PDB entry 1Q9M | X-ray diffraction, 2.30 A resolution | chains A and B of the 4 polymer chains in the assembly

# Chain A (and B)
Protein: cAMP-specific phosphodiesterase PDE4D2
From: Homo sapiens
Notes: EC 3.1.4.17; chain B of this document is another copy of the same molecule, construct and numbering; everything in this record applies to it too
Reference sequence: Q08499 (PDE4D_HUMAN); numbering as in UniProt (aligned over 79-438)
Sequence (360 residues; row label = number of the first residue in the row):
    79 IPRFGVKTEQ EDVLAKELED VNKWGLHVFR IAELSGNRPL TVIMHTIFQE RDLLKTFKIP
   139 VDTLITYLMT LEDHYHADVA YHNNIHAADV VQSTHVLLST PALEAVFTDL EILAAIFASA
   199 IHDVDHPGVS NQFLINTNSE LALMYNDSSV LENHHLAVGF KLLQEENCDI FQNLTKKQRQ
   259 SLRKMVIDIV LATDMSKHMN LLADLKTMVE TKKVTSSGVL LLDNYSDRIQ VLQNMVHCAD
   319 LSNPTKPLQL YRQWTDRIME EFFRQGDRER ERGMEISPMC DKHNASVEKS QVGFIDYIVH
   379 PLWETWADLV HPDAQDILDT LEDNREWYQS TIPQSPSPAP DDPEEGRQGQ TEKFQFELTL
Unresolved in the structure: 413-438 (chain B: 79-85, 413-438)
Metal / ion sites: Zn2+ site 1: His-164, His-200, Asp-201, Asp-318; Zn2+ site 2 near Asp-201 (its only coordinating residue here)
Residues lining bound ligands: rolipram (ROL): Tyr-159, His-160, Met-273, Leu-319, Asn-321, Pro-322, Tyr-329, Trp-332, Thr-333, Ile-336, Met-337, Phe-340, Met-357, Ser-368, Gln-369, Phe-372
Reported in the primary citation:
  - binding site for rolipram: Tyr-159, His-160, Met-273, Leu-319, Asn-321, Tyr-329, Thr-333, Ile-336, Met-337, Phe-340, Met-357, Ser-368, Gln-369, Phe-372
  - Zn2+ coordination: His-164, His-200, Asp-201, Asp-318
  - conformationally variable residues (loop rearrangement): Met-357
  - catalytic residues: His-160 (proposed by the authors, not directly observed)
  - specificity-determining residues: Asn-321, Ser-368, Gln-369 (by similarity / conservation)
  - specificity-determining residues: Tyr-329 (proposed by the authors, not directly observed)

# How chain A and chain B interact
Contacting residue pairs (29; chain A residue first):
  Asn-214(A) / Gln-258(B)
  Asn-216(A) / Arg-257(B)
  Ala-220(A) / Arg-261(B)  hydrogen bond (backbone-side chain)
  Leu-221(A) / Phe-238(B)  hydrophobic
  Leu-221(A) / Gln-242(B)
  Leu-221(A) / Arg-261(B)
  Met-222(A) / Met-222(B)  hydrophobic
  Met-222(A) / Tyr-223(B)  hydrogen bond (backbone-side chain)
  Tyr-223(A) / Met-222(B)  hydrogen bond (side chain-backbone)
  Tyr-223(A) / Tyr-223(B)  hydrophobic
  Asn-224(A) / Asn-231(B)  hydrogen bond
  Asn-224(A) / Leu-234(B)
  Asn-224(A) / Ala-235(B)
  Asn-224(A) / Arg-261(B)
  Asn-224(A) / Ile-265(B)
  Asp-225(A) / Arg-261(B)  salt bridge
  Asp-225(A) / Ile-265(B)
  Asn-231(A) / Asn-224(B)  hydrogen bond
  Leu-234(A) / Asn-224(B)
  Ala-235(A) / Asn-224(B)  hydrogen bond (backbone-side chain)
  Lys-254(A) / Asn-214(B)  hydrogen bond (side chain-backbone)
  Lys-254(A) / Asn-216(B)  hydrogen bond
  Gln-258(A) / Asn-214(B)
  Arg-261(A) / Ala-220(B)  hydrogen bond (side chain-backbone)
  Arg-261(A) / Leu-221(B)
  Arg-261(A) / Asn-224(B)
  Arg-261(A) / Asp-225(B)  salt bridge
  Ile-265(A) / Asn-224(B)
  Ile-265(A) / Asp-225(B)
Other interface residues (no listed pair), chain A (20 interface residues in all): Ser-226, Phe-238, Gln-242, Arg-257, Leu-269
Other interface residues (no listed pair), chain B (21 interface residues in all): Gln-210, Ser-226, Lys-239, Leu-269

# In short
20 residues of chain A and 21 residues of chain B are in contact; the contacts include 9 hydrogen bonds and 2
salt bridges. Among the polar pairs are Asp-225(A)/Arg-261(B), Ala-220(A)/Arg-261(B) and
Met-222(A)/Tyr-223(B). Bound to chain A: rolipram. From the paper: the catalytic residue His-160(A); a binding
site for rolipram at Tyr-159(A), His-160(A) and Met-273(A) among others.
Chain A and chain B are both cAMP-specific phosphodiesterase PDE4D2 (Homo sapiens); the structure, Three
dimensional structures of PDE4D in complex with roliprams and implication on inhibitor selectivity, was
determined by X-ray diffraction, deposited together with 1OYN.
